8IM6 - chains A and B; structure by X-ray diffraction, 2.01 A resolution.

== Chain A (and B) ==
Protein: 3C-like proteinase
From: Human coronavirus 229E
Notes: EC 3.4.22.-; chain B of this document is another copy of the same molecule, construct and numbering; everything in this record applies to it too
UniProt: P0C6X1 (R1AB_CVH22); residues 2-300 here correspond to UniProt positions 2967-3265 (UniProt number = residue number + 2965)
Amino-acid sequence (299 residues; each row starts with the number of its first residue):
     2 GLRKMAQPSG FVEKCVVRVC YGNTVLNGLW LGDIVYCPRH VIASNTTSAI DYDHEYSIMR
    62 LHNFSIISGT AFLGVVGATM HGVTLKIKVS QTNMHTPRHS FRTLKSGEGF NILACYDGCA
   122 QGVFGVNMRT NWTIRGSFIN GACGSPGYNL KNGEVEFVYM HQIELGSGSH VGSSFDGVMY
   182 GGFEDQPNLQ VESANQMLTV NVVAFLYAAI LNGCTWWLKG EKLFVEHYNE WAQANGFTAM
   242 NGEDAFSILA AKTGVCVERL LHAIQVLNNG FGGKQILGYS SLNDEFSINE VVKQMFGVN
Residues lining bound ligands: 80I ([(3S)-3-[[(2S)-2-[(4-methoxy-1H-indol-2-yl)carbonylamino]-4-methyl-pentanoyl]amino]-2-oxidanylidene-4-[(3R)-2-oxidanylidene-3,4-dihydropyrrol-3-yl]butyl] dihydrogen phosphate): Val-26, His-41, Tyr-53, Phe-139, Ile-140, Asn-141, Gly-142, Ala-143, Cys-144, His-162, Gln-163, Ile-164, Glu-165, Leu-166, Gly-167, His-171, Asp-186, Gln-187, Pro-188, Asn-189, Leu-190
Reported in the primary citation:
  - catalytic residues: His-41, Cys-144
  - binding site for 80I: His-41, Phe-139, Asn-141, Gly-142, Ala-143, Cys-144, His-162, Gln-163, Ile-164, Glu-165, His-171, Pro-188, Asn-189

== Chain A / chain B interface ==
Contacting residue pairs (55):
  Gly-2(A) with Ser-138(B)
  Arg-4(A) with Phe-125(B); Gly-126(B), hydrogen bond (side chain-backbone); Val-127(B); Arg-136(B), hydrogen bond (side chain-backbone); Gly-137(B); Ser-138(B)
  Met-6(A) with Ala-115(B), hydrophobic; Gly-123(B); Val-124(B); Phe-125(B), hydrophobic
  Ala-7(A) with Gly-123(B); Val-124(B), hydrogen bond (backbone-backbone)
  Pro-9(A) with Ser-10(B); Glu-14(B); Ala-121(B); Gln-122(B)
  Ser-10(A) with Pro-9(B); Ser-10(B), hydrogen bond (side chain-backbone); Glu-14(B)
  Gly-11(A) with Gly-11(B); Glu-14(B), hydrogen bond (backbone-side chain)
  Glu-14(A) with Pro-9(B); Ser-10(B), hydrogen bond (side chain-backbone); Gly-11(B), hydrogen bond (side chain-backbone)
  Ala-121(A) with Pro-9(B)
  Gln-122(A) with Pro-9(B); Lys-294(B), hydrogen bond
  Gly-123(A) with Ala-7(B); Pro-9(B)
  Val-124(A) with Met-6(B); Ala-7(B), hydrogen bond (backbone-backbone); Val-124(B), hydrophobic
  Phe-125(A) with Arg-4(B); Lys-5(B); Met-6(B), hydrophobic
  Gly-126(A) with Arg-4(B), hydrogen bond (backbone-side chain)
  Val-127(A) with Arg-4(B)
  Arg-136(A) with Arg-4(B), hydrogen bond (backbone-side chain)
  Ser-138(A) with Arg-4(B); Met-6(B); Gln-295(B), hydrogen bond
  Ile-140(A) with Gln-295(B); Met-296(B); Gly-298(B)
  Ser-281(A) with Ser-281(B); Ser-282(B)
  Ser-282(A) with Gln-276(B); Ser-281(B), hydrogen bond
  Glu-286(A) with Arg-4(B), salt bridge
  Lys-294(A) with Ile-140(B)
  Gln-295(A) with Ser-138(B), hydrogen bond; Ile-140(B)
  Met-296(A) with Ile-140(B)
  Gly-298(A) with Ile-140(B)
Other interface residues (no listed pair), chain A (32 interface residues in all): Leu-3, Lys-5, Gln-8, Leu-114, Gly-137, Gln-276, Phe-297
Other interface residues (no listed pair), chain B (29 interface residues in all): Gln-8, Phe-297

== Summary ==
32 residues of chain A and 29 residues of chain B are in contact; the contacts include 14 hydrogen bonds and 1
salt bridge. Among the polar pairs are Glu-286(A)/Arg-4(B), Arg-4(A)/Gly-126(B) and Arg-4(A)/Arg-136(B). The
paper reports catalytic residues His-41(A) and Cys-144(A); a binding site for 80I at His-41(A), Phe-139(A) and
Asn-141(A) among others.
Both chains are 3C-like proteinase (Human coronavirus 229E). Entry 8IM6 (Crystal structure of HCoV 229E main
protease in complex with PF07304814) was determined by X-ray diffraction, deposited together with 7YRZ.
